8BCM - chains D and G of the 16 polymer chains in the assembly; structure by electron microscopy, 2.15 A resolution.

[Chain D]
Name: Ribulose 1,5-bisphosphate carboxylase small subunit
From: Synechococcus elongatus PCC 7942
Notes: EC 4.1.1.39; fragment: Rubisco small subunit
UniProt: Q31NB2 (Q31NB2_SYNE7); residues 1-111 here = UniProt positions 1-111
Sequence (111 residues; numbered 1 to 111; the number before each row is that of its first residue):
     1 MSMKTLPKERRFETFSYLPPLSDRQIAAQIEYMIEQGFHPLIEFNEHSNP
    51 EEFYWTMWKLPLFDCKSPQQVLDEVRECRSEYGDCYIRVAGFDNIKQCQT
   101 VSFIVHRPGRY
Disordered / not traced: 1-7, 109-111

[Chain G]
Name: Ribulose bisphosphate carboxylase large chain
From: Synechococcus elongatus PCC 7942
Notes: EC 4.1.1.39; fragment: Rubisco large subunit
UniProt: Q31NB3 (RBL_SYNE7); residues 4-475 here correspond to UniProt positions 1-472 (UniProt number = residue number - 3)
Sequence (472 residues; each row starts with the number of its first residue):
     4 MPKTQSAAGYKAGVKDYKLTYYTPDYTPKDTDLLAAFRFSPQPGVPADEA
    54 GAAIAAESSTGTWTTVWTDLLTDMDRYKGKCYHIEPVQGEENSYFAFIAY
   104 PLDLFEEGSVTNILTSIVGNVFGFKAIRSLRLEDIRFPVALVKTFQGPPH
   154 GIQVERDLLNKYGRPMLGCTIKPKLGLSAKNYGRAVYECLRGGLDFTKDD
   204 ENINSQPFQRWRDRFLFVADAIHKSQAETGEIKGHYLNVTAPTCEEMMKR
   254 AEFAKELGMPIIMHDFLTAGFTANTTLAKWCRDNGVLLHIHRAMHAVIDR
   304 QRNHGIHFRVLAKCLRLSGGDHLHSGTVVGKLEGDKASTLGFVDLMREDH
   354 IEADRSRGVFFTQDWASMPGVLPVASGGIHVWHMPALVEIFGDDSVLQFG
   404 GGTLGHPWGNAPGATANRVALEACVQARNEGRDLYREGGDILREAGKWSP
   454 ELAAALDLWKEIKFEFETMDKL
Disordered / not traced: 4-19, 66-67, 332-337, 404-411, 462-475

[Interface between chain D and chain G]
Residue-residue contacts (25; chain D residue first):
  Glu-43(D) / Arg-187(G)  salt bridge
  Asn-45(D) / Lys-227(G)
  Glu-51(D) / Asp-223(G)
  Glu-52(D) / Lys-227(G)  salt bridge
  Phe-53(D) / Phe-220(G)  hydrophobic
  Phe-53(D) / Asp-223(G)
  Tyr-54(D) / Ala-182(G)
  Tyr-54(D) / Lys-183(G)  hydrogen bond (side chain-backbone)
  Tyr-54(D) / Gly-186(G)
  Tyr-54(D) / Arg-187(G)
  Tyr-54(D) / Phe-220(G)
  Tyr-54(D) / Asp-223(G)
  Tyr-54(D) / Ala-224(G)
  Tyr-54(D) / Lys-227(G)  hydrogen bond (backbone-side chain)
  Trp-55(D) / Tyr-190(G)
  Thr-56(D) / Tyr-190(G)  hydrogen bond
  Thr-56(D) / Arg-194(G)
  Met-57(D) / Glu-191(G)  hydrogen bond (backbone-side chain)
  Met-57(D) / Arg-194(G)
  Phe-92(D) / Asn-184(G)
  Phe-92(D) / Arg-187(G)
  Gln-97(D) / Gly-179(G)  hydrogen bond (side chain-backbone)
  Gln-97(D) / Ser-181(G)
  Gln-99(D) / Lys-183(G)
  Gln-99(D) / Arg-187(G)  hydrogen bond
Interface residues without a listed pair, chain D (13 interface residues in all): Leu-60
Interface residues without a listed pair, chain G (17 interface residues in all): Leu-180, Glu-231, Asn-413

[In short]
The interface between chain D and chain G involves 13 residues on one side and 17 on the other, with 6
hydrogen bonds and 2 salt bridges. Among the polar pairs are Glu-43(D)/Arg-187(G), Glu-52(D)/Lys-227(G) and
Tyr-54(D)/Lys-183(G).
Chain D is Ribulose 1,5-bisphosphate carboxylase small subunit and chain G is Ribulose bisphosphate
carboxylase large chain, both from Synechococcus elongatus PCC 7942; the structure, Structure of Synechococcus
elongatus PCC 7942 Rubisco recombinantly expressed from E.coli, was determined by electron microscopy.
